Entry 5VHA (X-ray diffraction, 2.23 A resolution); this record covers chain A.

# Chain A
Name: DEAH (Asp-Glu-Ala-His) box polypeptide 36
Source organism: Bos taurus
Reference sequence: Q05B79 (Q05B79_BOVIN); residues 150-1010 here = UniProt positions 150-1010
Sequence (870 residues; numbered 150 to 1019; the number before each row is that of its first residue):
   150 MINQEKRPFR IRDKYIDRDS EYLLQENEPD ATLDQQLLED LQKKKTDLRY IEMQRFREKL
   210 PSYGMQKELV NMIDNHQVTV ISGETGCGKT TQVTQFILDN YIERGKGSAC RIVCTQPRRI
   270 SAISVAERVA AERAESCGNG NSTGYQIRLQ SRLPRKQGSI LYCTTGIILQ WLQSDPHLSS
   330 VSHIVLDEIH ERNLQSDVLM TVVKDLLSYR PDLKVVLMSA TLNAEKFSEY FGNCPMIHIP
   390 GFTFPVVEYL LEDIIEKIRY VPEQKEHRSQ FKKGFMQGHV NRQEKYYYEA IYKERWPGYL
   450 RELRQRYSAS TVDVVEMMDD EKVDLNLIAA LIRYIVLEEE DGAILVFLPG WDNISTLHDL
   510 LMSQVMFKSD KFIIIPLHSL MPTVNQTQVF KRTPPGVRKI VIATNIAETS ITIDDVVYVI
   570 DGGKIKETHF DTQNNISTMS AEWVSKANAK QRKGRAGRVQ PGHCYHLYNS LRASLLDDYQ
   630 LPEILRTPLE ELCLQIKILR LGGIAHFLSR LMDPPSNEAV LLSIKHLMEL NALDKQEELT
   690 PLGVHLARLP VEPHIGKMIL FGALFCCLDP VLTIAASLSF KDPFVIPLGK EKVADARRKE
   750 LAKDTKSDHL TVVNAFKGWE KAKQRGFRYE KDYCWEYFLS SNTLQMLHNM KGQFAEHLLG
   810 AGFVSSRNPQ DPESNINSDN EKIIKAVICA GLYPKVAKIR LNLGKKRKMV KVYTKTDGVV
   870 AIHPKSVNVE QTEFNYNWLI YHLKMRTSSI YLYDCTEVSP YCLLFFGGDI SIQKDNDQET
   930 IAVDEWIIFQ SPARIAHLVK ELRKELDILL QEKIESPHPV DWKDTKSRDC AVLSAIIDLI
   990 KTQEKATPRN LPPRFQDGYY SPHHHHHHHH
Disordered / not traced: 150-166, 414-431, 995-1019
Construct notes: conflict Tyr435 (Glu in Q05B79), Tyr436 (Glu in Q05B79), Tyr437 (Lys in Q05B79); expression tag (1011-1019)
Swiss-Prot annotation at these positions:
  - region (Necessary for interaction with single-stranded DNA at the 3'-end of the G4-DNA structure): Asn851 to Tyr862, His872 to Tyr902
  - motif: Asp336 to His339 (DEAH box), Asp519 to Met530 (Nuclear localization signal)
  - binding site (ATP): Gly235 to Thr240, Ser559, Arg604 to Arg607
  - binding site (Mg(2+)): Glu337, His339
  - modified residue: Lys949 (N6-acetyllysine), Ser965 (Phosphoserine)

# Overview
UniProt lists 11 ATP-binding residues and Mg2+-binding residues Glu337 and His339.
Chain A is DEAH (Asp-Glu-Ala-His) box polypeptide 36 (Bos taurus); the structure, DHX36 with an N-terminal
truncation, was determined by X-ray diffraction together with 5VHC, 5VHD and 5VHE from the same study.
